PDB entry 7ZWA | electron microscopy, 2.80 A resolution | chains B and C of the 5 polymer chains in the assembly

Chain B:
Molecule: X-ray repair cross-complementing protein 5
Source organism: Homo sapiens
Notes: EC 3.6.4.-
UniProt: P13010 (XRCC5_HUMAN); residues 1-732 here = UniProt positions 1-732
Sequence (732 residues; each row starts with the number of its first residue):
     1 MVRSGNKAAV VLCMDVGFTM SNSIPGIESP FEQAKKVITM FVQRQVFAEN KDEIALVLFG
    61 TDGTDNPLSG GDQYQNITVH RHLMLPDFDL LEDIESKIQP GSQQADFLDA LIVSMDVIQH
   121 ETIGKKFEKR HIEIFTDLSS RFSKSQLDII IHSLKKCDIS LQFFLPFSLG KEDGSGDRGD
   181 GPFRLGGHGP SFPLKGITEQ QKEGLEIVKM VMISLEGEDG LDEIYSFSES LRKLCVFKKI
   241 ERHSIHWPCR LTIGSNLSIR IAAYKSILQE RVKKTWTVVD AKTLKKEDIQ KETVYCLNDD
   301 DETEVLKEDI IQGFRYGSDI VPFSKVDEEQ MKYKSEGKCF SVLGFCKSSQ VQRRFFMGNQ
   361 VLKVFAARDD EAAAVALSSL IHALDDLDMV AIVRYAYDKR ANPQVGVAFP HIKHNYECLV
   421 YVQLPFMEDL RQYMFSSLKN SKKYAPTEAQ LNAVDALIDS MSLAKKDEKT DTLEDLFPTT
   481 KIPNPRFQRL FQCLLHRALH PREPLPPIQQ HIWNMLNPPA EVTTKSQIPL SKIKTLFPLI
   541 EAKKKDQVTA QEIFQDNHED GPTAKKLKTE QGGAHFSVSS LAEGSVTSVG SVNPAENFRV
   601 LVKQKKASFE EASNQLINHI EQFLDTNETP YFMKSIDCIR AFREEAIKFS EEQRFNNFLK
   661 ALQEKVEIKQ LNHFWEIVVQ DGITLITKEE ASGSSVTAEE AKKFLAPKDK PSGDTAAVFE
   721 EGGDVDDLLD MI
Unresolved in the structure: 1-5, 171-180, 545-732
Curated features (UniProtKB/Swiss-Prot):
  - region: Leu138 to Leu165 (Leucine-zipper)
  - motif: Glu720 to Leu728 (EEXXXDL motif)
  - modified residue: Lys144 (N6-acetyllysine), Ser255 (Phosphoserine), Ser258 (Phosphoserine), Lys265 (N6-acetyllysine), Ser318 (Phosphoserine), Lys332 (N6-acetyllysine), Thr535 (Phosphothreonine), Ser577 (Phosphoserine), Ser579 (Phosphoserine), Ser580 (Phosphoserine), Lys660 (N6-acetyllysine), Lys665 (N6-acetyllysine), Thr715 (Phosphothreonine)
  - cross-link (Glycyl lysine isopeptide (Lys-Gly)): Lys195 (interchain with G-Cter in SUMO2), Lys532 (interchain with G-Cter in SUMO2), Lys534 (interchain with G-Cter in SUMO2), Lys566 (interchain with G-Cter in SUMO2), Lys568 (interchain with G-Cter in SUMO2), Lys669 (interchain with G-Cter in SUMO2), Lys688 (interchain with G-Cter in SUMO2)
  - mutagenesis: Glu720 to Glu721 (Abolishes interaction with PRKDC and its recruitment to sites of DNA damage), Asp726 to Asp727 (Abolishes interaction with PRKDC and its recruitment to sites of DNA damage)

Chain C:
Molecule: Protein PAXX
Source organism: Homo sapiens
UniProt: Q9BUH6 (PAXX_HUMAN); numbering as in UniProt (aligned over 1-204)
Sequence (204 residues; each row starts with the number of its first residue):
     1 MDPLSPPLCT LPPGPEPPRF VCYCEGEESG EGDRGGFNLY VTDAAELWST CFTPDSLAAL
    61 KARFGLSAAE DITPRFRAAC EQQAVALTLQ EDRASLTLSG GPSALAFDLS KVPGPEAAPR
   121 LRALTLGLAK RVWSLERRLA AAEETAVSPR KSPRPAGPQL FLPDPDPQRG GPGPGVRRRC
   181 PGESLINPGF KSKKPAGGVD FDET
Unresolved in the structure: 1-179, 203-204
Curated features (UniProtKB/Swiss-Prot):
  - region: Gly171 to Thr204 (Mediates interaction with XRCC5/Ku80 and XRCC6/Ku70 and association with the non-homologous end joining core complex)
  - motif: Phe190 to Thr204 (XLM)
  - modified residue: Ser134 (Phosphoserine), Thr145 (Phosphothreonine), Ser148 (Phosphoserine), Ser152 (Phosphoserine)
  - mutagenesis: Leu96 to Leu109 (Loss of function in DNA non-homologous end joining (NHEJ)), Ser134 (S134A: Does not affect interaction with the DNA-bound XRCC5/Ku80 and XRCC6/Ku70 heterodimer; when associated with 145-D--152; S134D: Phospho-mimetic mutant ...), Thr145 to Ser152 (Does not affect interaction with the DNA-bound XRCC5/Ku80 and XRCC6/Ku70 heterodimer; when associated with A-134; Phospho-mimetic mutant ...), Arg177 to Arg179 (Abolishes the association with the non-homologous end joining complex. Abolished interaction with XRCC6/Ku70), Ser184 (S184E: Abolished interaction with XRCC5/Ku80 and XRCC6/Ku70), Ile186 to Asn187 (Abolishes the association with the non-homologous end joining complex), Val199 to Phe201 (Abolished interaction with XRCC5/Ku80 and XRCC6/Ku70), Phe201 (F201A: Abolishes the association with the non-homologous end joining complex and localization to double-strand break sites. Abolished interaction with XRCC6/Ku70)
What the authors report for this chain:
  - mutagenesis - S184A, N187E: abolished binding to Ku
  - mutagenesis - S184A, N187E, V199A, F201A: decreased localization
  - mutagenesis - F201A: decreased signaling

Interface between chain B and chain C:
Contacting residue pairs (7; chain B residue first):
  Leu343(B) - Val199(C)
  Leu343(B) - Phe201(C)
  Met427(B) - Lys193(C)  hydrogen bond
  Gln432(B) - Phe190(C)
  Gln432(B) - Lys191(C)
  Gln432(B) - Lys193(C)
  Met434(B) - Lys191(C)
Interface residues without a listed pair, chain B (6 interface residues in all): Gly344, Tyr433

In short:
The interface between chain B and chain C involves 6 residues on one side and 5 on the other; the contacts
include 1 hydrogen bond. The hydrogen-bonded pair is Met427(B)-Lys193(C). The paper reports that S184A, N187E
and V199A of chain C, among others, reduce localization; S184A and N187E of chain C abolish binding to Ku.
Chain B is X-ray repair cross-complementing protein 5 and chain C is Protein PAXX, both from Homo sapiens; the
structure, CryoEM structure of Ku heterodimer bound to DNA and PAXX, was determined by electron microscopy
(same publication as 8ASC, 7ZYG, 8BH3, 8BHV and 8BHY).
